PDB entry 6DUS | X-ray diffraction, 2.60 A resolution | chain A

Chain A:
Molecule: Type III secretion system effector protein
Organism: Salmonella typhimurium (strain SL1344)
Reference sequence: A0A0H3NMP8 (A0A0H3NMP8_SALTS); residue numbers follow UniProt; this construct covers 26-335
Amino-acid sequence (310 residues; each row starts with the number of its first residue):
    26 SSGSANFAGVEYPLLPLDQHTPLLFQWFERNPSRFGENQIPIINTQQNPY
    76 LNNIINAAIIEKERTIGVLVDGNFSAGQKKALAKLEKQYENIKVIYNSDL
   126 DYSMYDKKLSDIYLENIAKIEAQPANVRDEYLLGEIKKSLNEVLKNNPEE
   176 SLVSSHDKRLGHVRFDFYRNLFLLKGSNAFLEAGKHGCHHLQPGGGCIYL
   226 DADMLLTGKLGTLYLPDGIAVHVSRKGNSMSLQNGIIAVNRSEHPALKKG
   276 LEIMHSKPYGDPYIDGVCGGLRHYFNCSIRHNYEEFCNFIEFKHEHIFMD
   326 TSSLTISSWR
Sequence notes: engineered mutation Gln258 (Glu in A0A0H3NMP8)
Ion coordination: Mg2+: Asp228, Asp325, Ser327 (together with UDP)
Small-molecule neighbours:
  - N-acetylglucosamine (NAG; 2-acetamido-2-deoxy-beta-D-glucopyranose): His187, Phe190, Asp191, Gln258, Asn259, Tyr288, Trp334
  - UDP (uridine-5'-diphosphate): Gln51, Trp52, Phe53, Asn73, Tyr75, Phe190, Arg194, Tyr224, Asp226, Ala227, Asp228, Asp325, Ser327, Ser332, Ser333, Trp334
From the paper describing this entry:
  - binding site for UDP: Gln51, Trp52, Phe53, Phe190, Tyr224, Ala227, Ser333, Trp334
  - Mg2+ coordination: Asp228, Asp325, Ser327
  - mutagenesis - E258Q: decreased catalytic activity on UDP-GlcNAc
  - mutagenesis - D226A/D228A: abolished catalytic activity

Overview:
Chain A binds UDP and N-acetylglucosamine. Asp228, Asp325 and Ser327 coordinate Mg2+. The paper reports a
binding site for UDP at Gln51, Trp52 and Phe53 among others; E258Q reduces catalytic activity on UDP-GlcNAc.
Chain A is Type III secretion system effector protein (Salmonella typhimurium (strain SL1344)); the structure,
Structure of Salmonella Effector SseK3 E258Q mutant, was determined by X-ray diffraction (same publication as
6CGI).
